8HMP - chains B and N of the 5 polymer chains in the assembly; structure by electron microscopy, 2.77 A resolution.

[Chain B]
Name: Guanine nucleotide-binding protein G(I)/G(S)/G(T) subunit beta-1
From: Homo sapiens
UniProtKB: P62873 (GBB1_HUMAN); numbering as in UniProt (aligned over 1-340)
Amino-acid sequence (340 residues; row label = number of the first residue in the row):
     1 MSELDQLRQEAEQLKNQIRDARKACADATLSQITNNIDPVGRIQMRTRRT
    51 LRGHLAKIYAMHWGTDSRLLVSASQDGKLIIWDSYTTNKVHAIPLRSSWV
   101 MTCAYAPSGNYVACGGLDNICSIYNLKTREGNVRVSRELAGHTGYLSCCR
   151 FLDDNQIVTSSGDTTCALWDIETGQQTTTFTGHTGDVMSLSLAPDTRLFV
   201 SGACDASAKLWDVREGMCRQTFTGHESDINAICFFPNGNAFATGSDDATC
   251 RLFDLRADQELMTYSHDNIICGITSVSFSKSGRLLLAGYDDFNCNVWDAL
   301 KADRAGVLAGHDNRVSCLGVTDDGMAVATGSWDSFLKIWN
Disordered / not traced: 1-2
Swiss-Prot annotation at these positions:
  - modified residue: Ser2 (N-acetylserine), His266 (Phosphohistidine)

[Chain N]
Name: Nb35
From: Homo sapiens
Amino-acid sequence (149 residues; row label = number of the first residue in the row; numbers below 1 keep their minus sign (Met-22 is residue -22)):
   -22 MKYLLPTAAAGLLLLAAQPAMAMQVQLQESGGGLVQPGGSLRLSCAASGF
    28 TFSNYKMNWVRQAPGKGLEWVSDISQSGASISYTGSVKGRFTISRDNAKN
    78 TLYLQMNSLKPEDTAVYYCARCPAPFTRDCFDVTSTTYAYRGQGTQVTV
Disordered / not traced: -22 to 0
Cystine bridges: Cys22-Cys96, Cys99-Cys107

[Chain B / chain N interface]
Contacting residue pairs (20; chain B residue first):
  Lys15(B) - Gln1(N)  hydrogen bond
  Thr184(B) - Thr114(N)  hydrogen bond (backbone-side chain)
  Cys204(B) - Tyr117(N)  hydrogen bond (backbone-side chain)
  Asp205(B) - Ala116(N)
  Asp205(B) - Tyr117(N)
  Ala206(B) - Tyr117(N)  hydrogen bond (backbone-side chain)
  His225(B) - Val2(N)
  Glu226(B) - Val2(N)
  Glu226(B) - Gly26(N)
  Glu226(B) - Phe27(N)
  Glu226(B) - Thr28(N)
  Glu226(B) - Tyr32(N)  hydrogen bond (backbone-side chain)
  Glu226(B) - Arg98(N)  hydrogen bond (backbone-side chain)
  Ser227(B) - Pro100(N)  hydrogen bond (side chain-backbone)
  Ser227(B) - Ala101(N)
  Ser227(B) - Tyr117(N)
  Asp228(B) - Tyr117(N)  hydrogen bond
  Asp246(B) - Pro102(N)
  Asp247(B) - Tyr32(N)
  Ile270(B) - Phe103(N)
Also at the interface, not in a pair above, chain B (13 interface residues in all): Thr223

[Summary]
13 residues of chain B face 14 of chain N across their interface; the contacts include 8 hydrogen bonds. Polar
pairs include Lys15(B)-Gln1(N), Thr184(B)-Thr114(N) and Cys204(B)-Tyr117(N).
Here chain B is Guanine nucleotide-binding protein G(I)/G(S)/G(T) subunit beta-1 and chain N is Nb35, both
from Homo sapiens. Entry 8HMP (GPR52 with Gs and c17) was determined by electron microscopy.
